3OUL - chain A; structure by X-ray diffraction, 1.60 A resolution.

[Chain A]
Protein: Toxoflavin-degrading enzyme
Organism: Paenibacillus polymyxa
Amino-acid sequence (232 residues; numbered 1 to 232; the number before each row is that of its first residue):
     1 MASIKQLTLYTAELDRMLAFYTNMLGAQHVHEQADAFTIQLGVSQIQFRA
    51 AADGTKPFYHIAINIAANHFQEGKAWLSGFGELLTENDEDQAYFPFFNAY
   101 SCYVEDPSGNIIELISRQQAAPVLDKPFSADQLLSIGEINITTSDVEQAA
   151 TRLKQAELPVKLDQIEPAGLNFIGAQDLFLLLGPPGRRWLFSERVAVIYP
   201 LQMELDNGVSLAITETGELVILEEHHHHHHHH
Disordered / not traced: 1, 224-232
Modified / non-standard residues: Mse-1 (selenomethionine); Mse-17, Mse-24, Mse-203 (selenomethionine; parent Met)
Bound ions: Mn2+: His-60, Glu-113, Glu-138
What the authors report for this chain:
  - Mn2+ coordination: His-60, Glu-113, Glu-138
  - contacts within the chain: Leu-153/Leu-219, Leu-153/Leu-158, Leu-153/Leu-182
  - mutagenesis - H60A, F94S, Y103F, E113A, E138A, L190G, L190P: abolished catalytic activity
  - mutagenesis - F94W: unchanged catalytic activity

[Overview]
His-60, Glu-113 and Glu-138 coordinate Mn2+. From the paper: H60A, F94S and Y103F, among others, abolish
catalytic activity; Mn2+ coordination by His-60, Glu-113 and Glu-138; 8 substitutions were tested in all.
Chain A is Toxoflavin-degrading enzyme (Paenibacillus polymyxa); the structure, Crystal Structure of
toxoflavin-degrading enzyme in a substrate-free form, was determined by X-ray diffraction together with 3OUM
from the same study.
